7Y1C - chains A and L of the 8 polymer chains in the assembly; structure by electron microscopy, 3.13 A resolution.

# Chain A (and L)
Protein: phage connector protein
Source organism: Klebsiella phage Kp9
Notes: chain L of this document is another copy of the same molecule, construct and numbering; everything in this record applies to it too
Chain sequence (535 residues; row label = number of the first residue in the row):
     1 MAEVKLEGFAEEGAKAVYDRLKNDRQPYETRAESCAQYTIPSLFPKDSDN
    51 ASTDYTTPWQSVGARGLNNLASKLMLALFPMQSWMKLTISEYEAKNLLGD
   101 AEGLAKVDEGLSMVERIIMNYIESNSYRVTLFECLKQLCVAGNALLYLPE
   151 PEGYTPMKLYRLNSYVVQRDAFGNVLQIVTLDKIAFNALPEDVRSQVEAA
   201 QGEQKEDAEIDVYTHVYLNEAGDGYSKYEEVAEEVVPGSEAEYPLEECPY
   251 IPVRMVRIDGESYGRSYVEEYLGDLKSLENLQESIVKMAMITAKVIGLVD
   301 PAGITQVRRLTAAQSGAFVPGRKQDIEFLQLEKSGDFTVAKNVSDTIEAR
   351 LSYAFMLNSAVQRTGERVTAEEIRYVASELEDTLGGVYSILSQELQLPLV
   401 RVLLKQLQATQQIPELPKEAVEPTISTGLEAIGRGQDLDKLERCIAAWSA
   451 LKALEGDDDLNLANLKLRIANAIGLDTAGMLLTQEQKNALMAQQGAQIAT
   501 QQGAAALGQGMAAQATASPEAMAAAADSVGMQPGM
Disordered / not traced: 1-6, 360-375, 427-433

# Interface between chain A and chain L
Contacting residue pairs - 199 pairs, chain A then chain L:
  Gly8(A) with Glu206(L)
  Phe9(A) with Asn187(L)
  Pro27(A) with Ala51(L); Ser52(L)
  Tyr28(A) with Ala51(L)
  Arg31(A) with Ala51(L), hydrogen bond (side chain-backbone); Asp54(L), salt bridge
  Thr88(A) with Asn120(L), hydrogen bond
  Glu91(A) with Met113(L); Arg116(L), salt bridge
  Tyr92(A) with Ile117(L), hydrophobic; Gln411(L); Gln412(L); Ile413(L); Pro414(L)
  Glu93(A) with Gln411(L); Gln412(L)
  Lys95(A) with Met113(L)
  Gln168(A) with Asp207(L), hydrogen bond
  Asp170(A) with Lys183(L); Ile184(L); Ala185(L), hydrogen bond (side chain-backbone); Glu209(L)
  Ala171(A) with Lys183(L); Glu209(L)
  Phe172(A) with Lys158(L); Asp182(L); Lys183(L), hydrogen bond (backbone-backbone); Ile184(L), hydrophobic
  Asn174(A) with Ala188(L)
  Ala221(A) with Glu191(L); Arg194(L)
  Glu246(A) with Tyr154(L)
  Arg257(A) with Val129(L); Glu133(L), salt bridge
  Ile258(A) with Ser42(L)
  Asp259(A) with Arg161(L), salt bridge
  Glu261(A) with Asn50(L)
  Arg265(A) with Asn50(L), hydrogen bond (side chain-backbone); Ala51(L), hydrogen bond (side chain-backbone); Thr53(L), hydrogen bond (side chain-backbone); Tyr55(L)
  Glu270(A) with Ile40(L); Thr57(L), hydrogen bond (backbone-side chain)
  Gly273(A) with Thr57(L)
  Asp274(A) with Thr57(L), hydrogen bond
  Ser277(A) with Met290(L)
  Leu281(A) with Ala289(L), hydrophobic; Met290(L), hydrophobic
  Ser284(A) with Ala293(L)
  Lys294(A) with Leu310(L), hydrogen bond (side chain-backbone); Thr311(L); Ala313(L), hydrogen bond (side chain-backbone); Gln314(L)
  Val295(A) with Ser315(L), hydrogen bond (backbone-backbone); Gly316(L); Ala317(L)
  Ile296(A) with Leu310(L), hydrophobic; Ala313(L), hydrophobic; Gln314(L); Ala317(L); Val319(L), hydrophobic
  Gly297(A) with Ala317(L), hydrogen bond (backbone-backbone); Phe318(L); Val319(L), hydrogen bond (backbone-backbone)
  Leu298(A) with Leu310(L), hydrophobic; Val319(L); Gly321(L); Arg322(L)
  Val299(A) with Val319(L), hydrogen bond (backbone-backbone); Pro320(L); Gly321(L), hydrogen bond (backbone-backbone)
  Asp300(A) with Ile304(L); Gly321(L); Arg322(L), salt bridge
  Pro301(A) with Ile304(L), hydrophobic; Gly321(L)
  Ala302(A) with Arg322(L)
  Val307(A) with Phe318(L), hydrophobic
  Glu327(A) with Lys323(L)
  Phe328(A) with Lys323(L)
  Leu329(A) with Leu310(L), hydrophobic; Ile326(L), hydrophobic
  Gln330(A) with Lys323(L)
  Leu331(A) with Phe328(L), hydrophobic
  Glu332(A) with Phe328(L)
  Lys333(A) with Thr292(L), hydrogen bond (side chain-backbone); Lys294(L), hydrogen bond (side chain-backbone); Val295(L); Phe328(L); Leu329(L); Gln330(L), hydrogen bond (backbone-side chain)
  Gly335(A) with Gln330(L)
  Asp336(A) with Thr292(L); Gln330(L); Leu331(L), hydrogen bond (side chain-backbone)
  Val339(A) with Thr292(L)
  Val343(A) with Ile285(L), hydrophobic; Ala289(L), hydrophobic; Phe337(L), hydrophobic
  Arg350(A) with Trp59(L), hydrogen bond (side chain-backbone); Ser61(L), hydrogen bond; Gln282(L)
  Tyr353(A) with Arg65(L); Leu357(L)
  Glu379(A) with Asn69(L), hydrogen bond; Lys73(L), salt bridge; Met356(L); Leu357(L); Asn358(L), hydrogen bond
  Asp382(A) with Ser72(L), hydrogen bond (backbone-side chain); Lys73(L); Leu76(L)
  Gly386(A) with Phe132(L)
  Ser389(A) with Val129(L); Phe132(L)
  Ile390(A) with Val129(L), hydrophobic; Glu133(L)
  Ser392(A) with Val129(L)
  Gln393(A) with Ser126(L); Val129(L); Tyr154(L), hydrogen bond
  Leu397(A) with Tyr154(L), hydrophobic
  Arg401(A) with Tyr154(L)
  Val421(A) with Ser124(L)
  Glu422(A) with Ser124(L)
  Pro423(A) with Glu123(L)
  Ile425(A) with Met81(L), hydrophobic
  Gln436(A) with Met81(L); Gln82(L)
  Lys440(A) with Arg434(L)
  Arg443(A) with Leu438(L)
  Leu451(A) with Ile445(L), hydrophobic
  Leu454(A) with Trp448(L), hydrophobic; Ser449(L)
  Asp457(A) with Lys452(L), salt bridge; Lys466(L), salt bridge
  Asp458(A) with Leu482(L); Lys487(L), salt bridge
  Asp459(A) with Ala463(L); Lys466(L), salt bridge; Met480(L); Leu481(L); Leu482(L), hydrogen bond (backbone-backbone)
  Leu460(A) with Trp448(L), hydrophobic; Lys466(L); Met480(L); Leu482(L)
  Asn461(A) with Gly479(L), hydrogen bond (side chain-backbone); Met480(L), hydrogen bond (backbone-backbone); Leu482(L); Gln486(L)
  Asn464(A) with Ala105(L); Gly479(L); Met480(L)
  Leu465(A) with Trp448(L), hydrophobic
  Leu467(A) with Glu109(L)
  Arg468(A) with Leu441(L); Asp476(L), salt bridge; Ala478(L), hydrogen bond (side chain-backbone)
  Ile469(A) with Leu441(L)
  Asn471(A) with Ala105(L); Asp108(L); Glu109(L)
  Ala472(A) with Arg434(L); Leu438(L)
  Ile473(A) with Arg434(L), hydrogen bond (backbone-side chain); Leu438(L), hydrophobic
  Gly474(A) with Arg116(L), hydrogen bond (backbone-side chain)
  Leu475(A) with Arg116(L), hydrogen bond (backbone-side chain)
  Asp476(A) with Arg116(L)
  Thr477(A) with Glu109(L), hydrogen bond
  Gln484(A) with Gln493(L), hydrogen bond
  Lys487(A) with Gln493(L)
  Met491(A) with Ala496(L); Gln497(L); Thr500(L)
  Gln494(A) with Gln501(L)
  Gly495(A) with Ala504(L)
  Ile498(A) with Gln501(L); Ala505(L), hydrophobic
  Ala499(A) with Ala504(L); Gly508(L)
  Gln502(A) with Ala505(L)
  Gly503(A) with Gly508(L); Ala512(L)
  Ala506(A) with Gln509(L); Ala512(L), hydrophobic
  Leu507(A) with Ala512(L)
  Gly510(A) with Thr516(L), hydrogen bond (backbone-side chain)
  Met511(A) with Thr516(L), hydrogen bond (backbone-side chain); Met522(L), hydrophobic
  Gln514(A) with Thr516(L); Ser518(L), hydrogen bond (side chain-backbone); Pro519(L); Met522(L)
  Ser528(A) with Gly534(L); Met535(L), hydrogen bond (backbone-backbone)
  Val529(A) with Met535(L)
Also at the interface, not in a pair above, chain A (119 interface residues in all): Ser90, Leu176, Leu218, Glu269, Tyr271, Asn280, Ile291, Leu310, Thr311, Ser334, Ala340, Thr383, Ala447, Ala450, Ala453, Glu455, Gly456
Also at the interface, not in a pair above, chain L (126 interface residues in all): Pro45, Pro58, Ala64, Asn68, Ser112, Pro156, Val286, Asp437, Glu442, Leu462, Leu475, Thr477, Ala517

# In short
119 residues of chain A face 126 of chain L across their interface, with 40 hydrogen bonds and 11 salt
bridges. Among the polar pairs are Arg31(A)-Asp54(L), Glu91(A)-Arg116(L) and Arg257(A)-Glu133(L).
Chain A and chain L are both phage connector protein (Klebsiella phage Kp9); the structure, CryoEM structure
of Klebsiella phage Kp9 tail complex applied with C6 symmetry, was determined by electron microscopy.
